Entry 5SB4 (X-ray diffraction, 2.50 A resolution); this record covers chains D and E of the 6 polymer chains in the assembly.

[Chain D]
Molecule: Tubulin beta-2B chain
From: Bos taurus
Reference sequence: Q6B856 (TBB2B_BOVIN); the author numbering skips numbers that UniProt does not, so the offset changes along the chain: 1-42 = UniProt 1-42; 45-360 = UniProt 43-358; 369-455 = UniProt 359-445
Amino-acid sequence (445 residues; numbered 1 to 455; 10 numbers in that range are skipped by the numbering (no residue carries them; nothing is unmodelled there); the number before each row is that of its first residue):
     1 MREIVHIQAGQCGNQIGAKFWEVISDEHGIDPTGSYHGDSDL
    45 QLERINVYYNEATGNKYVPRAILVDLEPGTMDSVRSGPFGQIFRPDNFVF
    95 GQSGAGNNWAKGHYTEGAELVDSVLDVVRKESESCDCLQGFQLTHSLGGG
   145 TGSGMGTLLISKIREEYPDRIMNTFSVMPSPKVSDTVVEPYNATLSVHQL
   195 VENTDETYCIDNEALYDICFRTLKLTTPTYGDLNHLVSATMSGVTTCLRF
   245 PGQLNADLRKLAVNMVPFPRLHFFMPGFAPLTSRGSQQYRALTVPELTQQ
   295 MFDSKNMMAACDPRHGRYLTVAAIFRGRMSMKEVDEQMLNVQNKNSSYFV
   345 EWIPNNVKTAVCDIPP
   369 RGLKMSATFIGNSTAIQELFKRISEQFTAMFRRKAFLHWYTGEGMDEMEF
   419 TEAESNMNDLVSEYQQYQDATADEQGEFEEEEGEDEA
Disordered / not traced: 280-285, 442-455
Small-molecule neighbours: GDP (guanosine-5'-diphosphate): Gly-10, Gln-11, Cys-12, Gln-15, Ile-16, Asp-69, Asn-101, Ser-140, Gly-142, Gly-143, Gly-144, Thr-145, Gly-146, Val-171, Pro-173, Val-177, Ser-178, Glu-183, Asn-206, Leu-209, Tyr-224, Leu-227, Asn-228, Val-231
UniProt features mapped onto this chain:
  - motif: Met-1 to Ile-4 (MREI motif)
  - binding site (GTP): Gln-11, Glu-71, Ser-140, Gly-144, Thr-145, Gly-146, Asn-206, Asn-228
  - binding site (Mg(2+)): Glu-71
  - modified residue: Ser-40 (Phosphoserine), Thr-57 (Phosphothreonine), Lys-60 (N6-acetyllysine), Ser-174 (Phosphoserine), Thr-287 (Phosphothreonine), Thr-292 (Phosphothreonine), Arg-320 (Omega-N-methylarginine), Glu-448 (5-glutamyl polyglutamate)
  - cross-link (Glycyl lysine isopeptide (Lys-Gly)): Lys-60 (interchain with G-Cter in ubiquitin), Lys-326 (interchain with G-Cter in ubiquitin)

[Chain E]
Molecule: Stathmin-4
From: Rattus norvegicus
Reference sequence: P63043 (STMN4_RAT); residues 5-145 here correspond to UniProt positions 49-189 (UniProt number = residue number + 44)
Amino-acid sequence (143 residues; each row starts with the number of its first residue):
     3 MADMEVIELNKCTSGQSFEVILKPPSFDGVPEFNASLPRRRDPSLEEIQK
    53 KLEAAEERRKYQEAELLKHLAEKREHEREVIQKAIEENNNFIKMAKEKLA
   103 QKMESNKENREAHLAAMLERLQEKDKHAEEVRKNKELKEEASR
Disordered / not traced: 3-5, 29-43, 144-145
Differences from the reference sequence: initiating methionine (3); expression tag (4)
UniProt features mapped onto this chain:
  - modified residue: Ser-46 (Phosphoserine)

[How chain D and chain E interact]
Pairs across the interface (28; chain D residue first):
  Tyr-108(D) / His-129(E)  hydrogen bond
  Tyr-108(D) / Ala-130(E)  hydrophobic
  Tyr-108(D) / Val-133(E)  hydrophobic
  Tyr-108(D) / Arg-134(E)  hydrogen bond (backbone-side chain)
  Thr-109(D) / Lys-137(E)
  Ala-112(D) / Arg-134(E)
  Ser-155(D) / Leu-123(E)
  Ser-155(D) / Lys-126(E)
  Lys-156(D) / Asp-127(E)  salt bridge
  Arg-158(D) / Leu-123(E)
  Glu-159(D) / Leu-120(E)
  Glu-159(D) / Leu-123(E)
  Glu-159(D) / Gln-124(E)
  Glu-159(D) / Asp-127(E)
  Pro-162(D) / Leu-116(E)  hydrophobic
  Pro-162(D) / Met-119(E)
  Asp-163(D) / Arg-112(E)
  Gln-193(D) / Lys-126(E)  hydrogen bond
  Asn-197(D) / Leu-123(E)
  Asn-197(D) / Lys-126(E)
  Thr-409(D) / Lys-140(E)  hydrogen bond (backbone-side chain)
  Gly-410(D) / Lys-137(E)
  Glu-411(D) / Val-133(E)
  Glu-411(D) / Lys-137(E)  salt bridge
  Gly-412(D) / Val-133(E)
  Gly-412(D) / Asn-136(E)
  Met-413(D) / Val-133(E)
  Glu-417(D) / His-129(E)  salt bridge
Interface residues without a listed pair, chain D (18 interface residues in all): Glu-113

[Overview]
18 residues of chain D face 15 of chain E across their interface; the contacts include 4 hydrogen bonds and 3
salt bridges. Polar contacts include Lys-156(D)/Asp-127(E), Glu-411(D)/Lys-137(E) and Glu-417(D)/His-129(E).
Chain D binds GDP.
Chain D is Tubulin beta-2B chain (Bos taurus) and chain E is Stathmin-4 (Rattus norvegicus); the structure,
Tubulin-todalam-8-complex, was determined by X-ray diffraction (same publication as 5SB3, 5SB5, 5SB6, 5SB7 and
7Z7D).
